PDB entry 8EII | electron microscopy, 3.12 A resolution | chains A and B of the 4 polymer chains in the assembly

Chain A (and B):
Protein: DNA (cytosine-5)-methyltransferase 3B
Organism: Homo sapiens
Notes: EC 2.1.1.37; chain B of this document is another copy of the same molecule, construct and numbering; everything in this record applies to it too
UniProtKB: Q9UBC3 (DNM3B_HUMAN); residue numbers follow UniProt; this construct covers 206-853
Chain sequence (650 residues; numbered 204 to 853; the number before each row is that of its first residue):
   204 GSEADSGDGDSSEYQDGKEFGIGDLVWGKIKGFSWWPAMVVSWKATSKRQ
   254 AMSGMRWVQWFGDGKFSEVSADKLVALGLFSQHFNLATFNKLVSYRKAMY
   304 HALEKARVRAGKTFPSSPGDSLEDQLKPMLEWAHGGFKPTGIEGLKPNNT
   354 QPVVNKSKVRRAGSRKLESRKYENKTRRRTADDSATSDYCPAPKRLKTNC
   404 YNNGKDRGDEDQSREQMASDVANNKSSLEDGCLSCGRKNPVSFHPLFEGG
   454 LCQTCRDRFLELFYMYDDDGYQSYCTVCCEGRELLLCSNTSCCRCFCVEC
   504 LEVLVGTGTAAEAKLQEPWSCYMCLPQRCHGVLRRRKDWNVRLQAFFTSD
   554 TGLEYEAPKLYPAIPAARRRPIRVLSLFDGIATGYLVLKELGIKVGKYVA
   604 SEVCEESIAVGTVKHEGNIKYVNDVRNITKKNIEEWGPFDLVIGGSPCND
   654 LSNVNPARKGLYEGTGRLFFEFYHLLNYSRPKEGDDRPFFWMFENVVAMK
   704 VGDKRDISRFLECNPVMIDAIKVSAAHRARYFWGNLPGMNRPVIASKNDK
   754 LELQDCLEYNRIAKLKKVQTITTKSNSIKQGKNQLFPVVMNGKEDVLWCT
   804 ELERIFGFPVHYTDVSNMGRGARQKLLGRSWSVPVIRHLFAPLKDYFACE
Disordered / not traced: 204-413, 779-787 (chain B: 204-409, 775, 778-781)
Construct notes: expression tag (204-205)
Ion coordination: Zn2+ site 1: Cys435, Cys438, Cys455, Cys458; Zn2+ site 2: Cys478, Cys481, Cys500, Cys503; Zn2+ site 3: Cys490, Cys495, Cys524, Cys527
Small-molecule neighbours: S-adenosylhomocysteine (SAH): Phe581, Asp582, Gly583, Ile584, Thr586, Ser604, Glu605, Val606, Cys607, Asp627, Val628, Gly648, Leu671, Arg832, Ser833, Trp834
What the authors report for this chain:
  - mutagenesis - K276A, Y467A/F550A (2.0- fold), F550A (1.8-fold): increased catalytic activity
  - mutagenesis - Y467A: unchanged catalytic activity
  - mutagenesis - Y467A, Y467A/F550A, F550A: decreased stability
  - disease-associated variants - S270P (3.5-fold): increased catalytic activity

Interface between chain A and chain B:
Pairs across the interface - 22 pairs, chain A then chain B:
  Thr615(A) with Tyr762(B)
  Val616(A) with Glu761(B)
  Glu619(A) with Tyr762(B)
  Gly620(A) with Tyr762(B)
  Glu761(A) with Val616(B)
  Tyr762(A) with Glu619(B); Gly620(B)
  Trp801(A) with Val616(B), hydrophobic; Ser819(B)
  His814(A) with His814(B); Asp817(B), salt bridge
  Asp817(A) with Thr803(B); His814(B), salt bridge; Asp817(B); Arg826(B), salt bridge
  Ser819(A) with Trp801(B)
  Asn820(A) with Leu800(B), hydrogen bond (side chain-backbone); Trp801(B); Cys802(B), hydrogen bond; Arg823(B)
  Arg823(A) with Asn820(B)
  Arg826(A) with Asp817(B), salt bridge
Other interface residues (no listed pair), chain A (19 interface residues in all): Asn763, Leu800, Cys802, Thr803, Val818, Gly822
Other interface residues (no listed pair), chain B (18 interface residues in all): Thr615, Val818, Gly822

Summary:
19 residues of chain A face 18 of chain B across their interface; the contacts include 2 hydrogen bonds and 4
salt bridges. Polar pairs include His814(A)-Asp817(B), Asp817(A)-Arg826(B) and Asn820(A)-Leu800(B). From the
paper: K276A, Y467A/F550A and F550A of chain A, among others, increase catalytic activity; Y467A, Y467A/F550A
and F550A of chain A reduce stability.
Both chains are DNA (cytosine-5)-methyltransferase 3B (Homo sapiens). Entry 8EII (Cryo-EM structure of human
DNMT3B homo-tetramer (form II)) was determined by electron microscopy together with 8EIH, 8EIJ and 8EIK from
the same study.
